PDB entry 3VFO | X-ray diffraction, 1.70 A resolution | chains A and C of the 3 polymer chains in the assembly

[Chain A]
Protein: MHC class I antigen
From: Homo sapiens
UniProtKB: C5MK56 (C5MK56_HUMAN); residues 1-276 here correspond to UniProt positions 25-300 (UniProt number = residue number + 24)
Chain sequence (276 residues; numbered 1 to 276; the number before each row is that of its first residue):
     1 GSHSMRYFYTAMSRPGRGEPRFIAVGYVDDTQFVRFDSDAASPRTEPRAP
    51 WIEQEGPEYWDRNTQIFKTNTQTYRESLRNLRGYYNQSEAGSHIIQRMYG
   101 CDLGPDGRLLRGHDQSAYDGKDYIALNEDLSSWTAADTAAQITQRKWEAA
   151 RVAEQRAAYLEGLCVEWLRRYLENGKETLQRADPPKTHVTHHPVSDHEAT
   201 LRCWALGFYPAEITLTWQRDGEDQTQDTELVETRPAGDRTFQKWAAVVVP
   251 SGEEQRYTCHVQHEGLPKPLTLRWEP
Disulfide bonds: Cys101-Cys164, Cys203-Cys259
Sequence notes: engineered mutation Ala157 (Arg181 in C5MK56)
What the authors report for this chain:
  - mutagenesis - L163A: unchanged binding to SB27 TCR

[Chain C]
Protein: LPEP peptide from EBV, LPEPLPQGQLTAY
Chain sequence (13 residues; row label = number of the first residue in the row):
     1 LPEPLPQGQLTAY
What the authors report for this chain:
  - mutagenesis - P4A (Tm change 9 degC): decreased stability

[How chain A and chain C interact]
Contacting residue pairs (47; chain A residue first):
  Met5(A) with Leu1(C)
  Tyr7(A) with Leu1(C), hydrogen bond (side chain-backbone); Pro2(C)
  Tyr9(A) with Pro2(C)
  Arg62(A) with Leu1(C)
  Asn63(A) with Leu1(C); Pro2(C)
  Ile66(A) with Pro2(C), hydrophobic; Glu3(C); Pro4(C), hydrophobic
  Phe67(A) with Pro2(C), hydrophobic
  Thr69(A) with Leu5(C)
  Asn70(A) with Leu5(C); Leu10(C)
  Thr73(A) with Leu10(C); Ala12(C)
  Tyr74(A) with Tyr13(C), hydrogen bond
  Glu76(A) with Ala12(C)
  Ser77(A) with Ala12(C); Tyr13(C), hydrogen bond (side chain-backbone)
  Asn80(A) with Tyr13(C)
  Leu81(A) with Tyr13(C), hydrophobic
  Tyr84(A) with Tyr13(C), hydrogen bond (side chain-backbone)
  Ile95(A) with Tyr13(C)
  Arg97(A) with Glu3(C), salt bridge; Tyr13(C)
  Tyr99(A) with Pro2(C); Glu3(C), hydrogen bond (side chain-backbone)
  Ser116(A) with Tyr13(C), hydrogen bond
  Tyr123(A) with Tyr13(C), hydrophobic
  Thr143(A) with Tyr13(C), hydrogen bond (side chain-backbone)
  Lys146(A) with Ala12(C); Tyr13(C), hydrogen bond (side chain-backbone)
  Trp147(A) with Thr11(C); Ala12(C), hydrogen bond (side chain-backbone); Tyr13(C), hydrophobic
  Ala150(A) with Thr11(C)
  Val152(A) with Thr11(C)
  Gln155(A) with Pro6(C)
  Arg156(A) with Glu3(C), salt bridge
  Tyr159(A) with Leu1(C), hydrogen bond (side chain-backbone); Pro2(C); Glu3(C); Pro4(C)
  Leu163(A) with Pro4(C), hydrophobic
  Trp167(A) with Leu1(C)
  Tyr171(A) with Leu1(C), hydrogen bond (side chain-backbone)
Interface residues without a listed pair, chain A (35 interface residues in all): Tyr59, Gln65, Gln96

[Summary]
35 residues of chain A and 10 residues of chain C are in contact, with 11 hydrogen bonds and 2 salt bridges.
Polar pairs include Arg97(A)-Glu3(C), Arg156(A)-Glu3(C) and Tyr7(A)-Leu1(C). From the paper: P4A of chain C
reduces stability; L163A of chain A leaves binding to SB27 TCR unchanged.
Here chain A is MHC class I antigen (Homo sapiens) and chain C is LPEP peptide from EBV, LPEPLPQGQLTAY. Entry
3VFO (crystal structure of HLA B*3508 LPEP157A, HLA mutant Ala157) was determined by X-ray diffraction (same
publication as 3VFM, 3VFN, 3VFP, 3VFR, 3VFS, 3VFT and 3 further entries).
